Entry 6KJ0 (X-ray diffraction, 2.27 A resolution); this record covers chain A.

Chain A:
Protein: Beta-D-xylosidase/beta-D-glucosidase
From: Lentinula edodes
Reference sequence: G8GLP2 (G8GLP2_LENED); numbering as in UniProt (aligned over 1-803)
Amino-acid sequence (809 residues; each row starts with the number of its first residue):
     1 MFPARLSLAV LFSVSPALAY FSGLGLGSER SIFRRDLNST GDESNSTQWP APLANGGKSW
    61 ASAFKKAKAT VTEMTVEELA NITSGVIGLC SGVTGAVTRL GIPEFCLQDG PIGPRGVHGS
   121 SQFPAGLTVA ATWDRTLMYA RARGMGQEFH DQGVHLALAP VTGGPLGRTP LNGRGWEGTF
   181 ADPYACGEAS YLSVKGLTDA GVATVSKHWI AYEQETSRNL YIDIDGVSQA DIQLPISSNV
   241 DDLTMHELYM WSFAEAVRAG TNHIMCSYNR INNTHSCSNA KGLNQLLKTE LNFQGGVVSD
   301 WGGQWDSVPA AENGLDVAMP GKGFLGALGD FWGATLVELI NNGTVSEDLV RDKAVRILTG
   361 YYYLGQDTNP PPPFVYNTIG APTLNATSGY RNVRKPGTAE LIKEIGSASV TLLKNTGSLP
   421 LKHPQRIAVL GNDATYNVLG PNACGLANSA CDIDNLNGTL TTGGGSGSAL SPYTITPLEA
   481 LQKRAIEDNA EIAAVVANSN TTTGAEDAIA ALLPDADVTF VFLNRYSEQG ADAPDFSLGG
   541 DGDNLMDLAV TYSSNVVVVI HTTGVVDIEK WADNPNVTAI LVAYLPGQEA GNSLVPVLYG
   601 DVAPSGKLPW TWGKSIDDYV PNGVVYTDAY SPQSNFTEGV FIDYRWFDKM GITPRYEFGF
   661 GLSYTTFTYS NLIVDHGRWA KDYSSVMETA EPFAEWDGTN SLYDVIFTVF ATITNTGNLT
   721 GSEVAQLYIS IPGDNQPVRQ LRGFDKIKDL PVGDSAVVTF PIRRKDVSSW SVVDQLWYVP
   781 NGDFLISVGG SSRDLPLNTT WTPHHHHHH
Not modelled in the structure: 1-47, 804-809
Construct notes: engineered mutation Q529 (Glu in G8GLP2); expression tag (804-809)
Disulfide bonds: C90-C106, C266-C277, C444-C451
Glycans and other covalent adducts: N-acetylglucosamine (NAG) linked to N81, N342, N385, N576, N635; glycan linked to N272, N457
Residues lining bound ligands:
  - Deacetyltaxol (BKR): R115, R218, L220, I222, I224, V227, Q229, I232, Y268, W301, F324, L325, A327, L328, T383, A447, S449, G465, S466, Q529
  - beta-D-xylopyranose (XYP): D109, L158, R174, K207, H208, R218, M265, Y268, D300, W301, S466, Q529
From the paper describing this entry:
  - contacts within the chain: S466-Q529 (hydrogen bond)
  - binding site for Deacetyltaxol: L220 to I232, F324 to L328, T383, A447, Q529 to G530
  - conformationally variable residues (loop rearrangement, side-chain flip): I222 to Q229, Q529
  - binding site for beta-D-xylopyranose: D109, R174, K207, H208, D300
  - mutagenesis - F324A, L325A, L328A: decreased catalytic activity
  - catalytic residues: D300
  - mutagenesis - S91A, S449A: increased catalytic activity

In short:
Ligands of chain A: Deacetyltaxol and beta-D-xylopyranose. N-acetylglucosamine is covalently linked to N81,
N272, N342, N385, N457 and N576 and 1 more. The paper reports the catalytic residue D300; F324A, L325A and
L328A reduce catalytic activity; 5 substitutions were tested in all.
Chain A is Beta-D-xylosidase/beta-D-glucosidase (Lentinula edodes); the structure, Bifunctional
xylosidase/glucosidase LXYL mutant E529Q C2221, was determined by X-ray diffraction, deposited together with
6JBS.
